5XOS - chains A and C of the 3 polymer chains in the assembly; structure by X-ray diffraction, 1.70 A resolution.

Chain A:
Molecule: HLA class I histocompatibility antigen, B-35 alpha chain
Source organism: Homo sapiens
Reference sequence: P30685 (1B35_HUMAN); residues 1-276 here correspond to UniProt positions 25-300 (UniProt number = residue number + 24)
Sequence (276 residues; row label = number of the first residue in the row):
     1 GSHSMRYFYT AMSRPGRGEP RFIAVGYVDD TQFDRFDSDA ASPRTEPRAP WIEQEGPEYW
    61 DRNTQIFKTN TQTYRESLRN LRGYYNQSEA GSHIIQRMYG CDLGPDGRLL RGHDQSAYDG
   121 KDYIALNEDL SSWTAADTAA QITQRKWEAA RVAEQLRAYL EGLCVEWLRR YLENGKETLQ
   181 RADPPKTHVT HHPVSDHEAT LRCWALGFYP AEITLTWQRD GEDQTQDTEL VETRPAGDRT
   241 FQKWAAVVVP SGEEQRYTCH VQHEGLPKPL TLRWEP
Cystine bridges: Cys101-Cys164, Cys203-Cys259
Construct notes: engineered mutation Asp34 (Val58 in P30685)

Chain C:
Molecule: An HIV reverse transcriptase epitope
Sequence (9 residues; row label = number of the first residue in the row):
     1 IPLTEEAEL

Interface between chain A and chain C:
Residue-residue contacts (37):
  Tyr7(A) - Ile1(C)  hydrogen bond (side chain-backbone)
  Tyr7(A) - Pro2(C)
  Tyr9(A) - Pro2(C)
  Tyr9(A) - Glu6(C)
  Arg62(A) - Thr4(C)
  Asn63(A) - Pro2(C)
  Ile66(A) - Pro2(C)  hydrophobic
  Ile66(A) - Leu3(C)
  Ile66(A) - Thr4(C)
  Phe67(A) - Pro2(C)  hydrophobic
  Asn70(A) - Glu6(C)
  Thr73(A) - Glu6(C)
  Thr73(A) - Glu8(C)
  Tyr74(A) - Glu6(C)  hydrogen bond
  Glu76(A) - Glu8(C)
  Ser77(A) - Glu8(C)
  Ser77(A) - Leu9(C)  hydrogen bond (side chain-backbone)
  Asn80(A) - Glu8(C)
  Asn80(A) - Leu9(C)
  Leu81(A) - Leu9(C)  hydrophobic
  Tyr84(A) - Leu9(C)
  Arg97(A) - Glu6(C)  salt bridge
  Tyr99(A) - Pro2(C)
  Tyr99(A) - Leu3(C)  hydrogen bond (side chain-backbone)
  Tyr123(A) - Leu9(C)  hydrophobic
  Thr143(A) - Leu9(C)  hydrogen bond (side chain-backbone)
  Lys146(A) - Leu9(C)  hydrogen bond (side chain-backbone)
  Trp147(A) - Glu8(C)  hydrogen bond (side chain-backbone)
  Trp147(A) - Leu9(C)  hydrophobic
  Gln155(A) - Thr4(C)  hydrogen bond (side chain-backbone)
  Gln155(A) - Glu5(C)  hydrogen bond (side chain-backbone)
  Leu156(A) - Leu3(C)  hydrophobic
  Tyr159(A) - Ile1(C)  hydrogen bond (side chain-backbone)
  Tyr159(A) - Pro2(C)
  Tyr159(A) - Leu3(C)  hydrophobic
  Trp167(A) - Ile1(C)
  Tyr171(A) - Ile1(C)  hydrogen bond (side chain-backbone)
Also at the interface, not in a pair above, chain A (31 interface residues in all): Met5, Tyr59, Ile95, Ser116, Val152, Leu163
Also at the interface, not in a pair above, chain C (9 interface residues in all): Ala7

Overview:
Chain A and chain C form an interface of 31 and 9 residues respectively; the contacts include 11 hydrogen
bonds and 1 salt bridge. Among the polar pairs are Arg97(A)-Glu6(C), Tyr7(A)-Ile1(C) and Tyr74(A)-Glu6(C).
Chain A is HLA class I histocompatibility antigen, B-35 alpha chain (Homo sapiens) and chain C is An HIV
reverse transcriptase epitope; the structure, Crystal structure of HLA-B35 in complex with a pepetide antigen,
was determined by X-ray diffraction (same publication as 5XOT and 5XOV).
